Entry 8XX0 (X-ray diffraction, 2.90 A resolution); this record covers chains A and B of the 4 polymer chains in the assembly.

[Chain A]
Name: SPE7 immunoglobulin E F(ab')2 heavy chain
Source organism: Mus musculus
Sequence (321 residues; numbered 1 to 321; the number before each row is that of its first residue):
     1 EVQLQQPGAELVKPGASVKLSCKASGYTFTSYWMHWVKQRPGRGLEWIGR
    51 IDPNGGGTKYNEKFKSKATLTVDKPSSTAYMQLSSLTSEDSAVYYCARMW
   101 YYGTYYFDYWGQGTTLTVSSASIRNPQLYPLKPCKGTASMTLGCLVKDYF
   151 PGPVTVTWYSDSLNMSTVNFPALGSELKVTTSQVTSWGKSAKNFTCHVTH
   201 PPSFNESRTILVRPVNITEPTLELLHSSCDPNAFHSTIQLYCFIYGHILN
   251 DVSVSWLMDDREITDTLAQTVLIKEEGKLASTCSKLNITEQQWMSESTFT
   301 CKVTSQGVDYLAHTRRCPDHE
Not modelled in the structure: 1, 138-139, 186-190, 320-321
Cystine bridges: Cys22-Cys96, Cys144-Cys196, Cys242-Cys301
Covalent attachments: N-acetylglucosamine (NAG) linked to Asn287

[Chain B]
Name: SPE7 immunoglobulin E F(ab')2 light chain
Source organism: Mus musculus
Sequence (215 residues; numbered 1 to 215; the number before each row is that of its first residue):
     1 QAVVTQESALTTSPGETVTLTCRSSTGAVTTSNYANWVQEKPDHLFTGLI
    51 GGTNNRAPGVPARFSGSLIGDKAALTITGAQTEDEAIYFCALWYSNHLVF
   101 GGGTKLTVLGQPKSSPSVTLFPPSSEELETNKATLVCTITDFYPGVVTVD
   151 WKVDGTPVTQGMETTQPSKQSNNKYMASSYLTLTAGAWERHNSYSCQVTH
   201 EGHTVEKSLSRADCS
Not modelled in the structure: 212-215
Cystine bridges: Cys22-Cys90, Cys137-Cys196

[Interface between chain A and chain B]
Pairs across the interface (68; chain A residue first):
  Val37(A) - Phe100(B)  hydrophobic
  Gln39(A) - Phe46(B)
  Leu45(A) - Phe46(B)  hydrophobic
  Leu45(A) - Phe100(B)  hydrophobic
  Trp47(A) - Asn96(B)
  Trp47(A) - His97(B)
  Trp47(A) - Leu98(B)
  Arg50(A) - Trp93(B)
  Lys59(A) - Trp93(B)
  Lys59(A) - Asn96(B)  hydrogen bond
  Asn61(A) - His97(B)
  Tyr95(A) - His44(B)  hydrogen bond
  Tyr95(A) - Phe46(B)
  Thr104(A) - Asn55(B)
  Tyr105(A) - Tyr34(B)  hydrophobic
  Tyr105(A) - Asn36(B)
  Tyr105(A) - Gly51(B)
  Tyr105(A) - Gly52(B)  hydrogen bond (backbone-backbone)
  Tyr106(A) - Asn36(B)
  Tyr106(A) - Gly51(B)
  Tyr106(A) - Ala57(B)  hydrophobic
  Tyr106(A) - Pro58(B)
  Phe107(A) - Asn36(B)
  Phe107(A) - Gly48(B)
  Phe107(A) - Ala57(B)
  Phe107(A) - Leu98(B)  hydrophobic
  Asp108(A) - Thr47(B)
  Asp108(A) - Gly48(B)  hydrogen bond (backbone-backbone)
  Trp110(A) - Val38(B)
  Trp110(A) - Phe46(B)  hydrophobic
  Tyr129(A) - Ser124(B)
  Tyr129(A) - Glu126(B)
  Tyr129(A) - Glu127(B)
  Pro130(A) - Ser124(B)
  Pro130(A) - Glu126(B)
  Leu131(A) - Phe121(B)  hydrophobic
  Leu131(A) - Val136(B)  hydrophobic
  Lys132(A) - Phe121(B)
  Lys132(A) - Pro122(B)
  Lys132(A) - Pro123(B)
  Lys132(A) - Ser124(B)
  Lys132(A) - Ser125(B)  hydrogen bond
  Cys134(A) - Pro122(B)
  Cys134(A) - Leu209(B)  hydrophobic
  Cys134(A) - Arg211(B)  hydrogen bond
  Thr141(A) - Thr119(B)
  Thr141(A) - Phe121(B)
  Lys147(A) - Glu127(B)
  Val168(A) - Met176(B)  hydrophobic
  Asn169(A) - Met176(B)
  Phe170(A) - Thr138(B)
  Phe170(A) - Ile139(B)
  Phe170(A) - Thr140(B)
  Phe170(A) - Ala177(B)
  Pro171(A) - Thr165(B)
  Pro171(A) - Gln166(B)
  Pro171(A) - Ser178(B)
  Ala172(A) - Thr165(B)
  Leu173(A) - Glu163(B)
  Leu173(A) - Thr164(B)
  Leu173(A) - Thr165(B)
  Leu173(A) - Tyr180(B)  hydrophobic
  Ser175(A) - Glu163(B)  hydrogen bond
  Lys178(A) - Tyr180(B)
  Val179(A) - Val136(B)  hydrophobic
  Val179(A) - Thr138(B)
  Val179(A) - Tyr180(B)
  Thr181(A) - Phe121(B)
Also at the interface, not in a pair above, chain A (41 interface residues in all): His35, Glu46, Tyr60, Met99, Gly111, Gln112, Pro133, Leu142, Leu177, Gln183
Also at the interface, not in a pair above, chain B (46 interface residues in all): Glu40, Ile50, Phe89, Leu120, Thr130, Thr134, Ser168

[Summary]
41 residues of chain A and 46 residues of chain B are in contact; the contacts include 7 hydrogen bonds. Polar
contacts include Lys59(A)-Asn96(B), Tyr95(A)-His44(B) and Lys132(A)-Ser125(B). Covalently linked
N-acetylglucosamine: at Asn287(A).
Chain A is SPE7 immunoglobulin E F(ab')2 heavy chain and chain B is SPE7 immunoglobulin E F(ab')2 light chain,
both from Mus musculus; the structure, Crystal structure of anti-IgE antibody HMK-12 Fab complexed with IgE
F(ab')2, was determined by X-ray diffraction.
